Entry 7LTL (X-ray diffraction, 1.49 A resolution); this record covers chain A.

Chain A:
Molecule: Histone deacetylase 2
Organism: Homo sapiens
Notes: EC 3.5.1.98
Reference sequence: Q92769 (HDAC2_HUMAN); numbering as in UniProt (aligned over 1-376)
Amino-acid sequence (376 residues; numbered 1 to 376; the number before each row is that of its first residue):
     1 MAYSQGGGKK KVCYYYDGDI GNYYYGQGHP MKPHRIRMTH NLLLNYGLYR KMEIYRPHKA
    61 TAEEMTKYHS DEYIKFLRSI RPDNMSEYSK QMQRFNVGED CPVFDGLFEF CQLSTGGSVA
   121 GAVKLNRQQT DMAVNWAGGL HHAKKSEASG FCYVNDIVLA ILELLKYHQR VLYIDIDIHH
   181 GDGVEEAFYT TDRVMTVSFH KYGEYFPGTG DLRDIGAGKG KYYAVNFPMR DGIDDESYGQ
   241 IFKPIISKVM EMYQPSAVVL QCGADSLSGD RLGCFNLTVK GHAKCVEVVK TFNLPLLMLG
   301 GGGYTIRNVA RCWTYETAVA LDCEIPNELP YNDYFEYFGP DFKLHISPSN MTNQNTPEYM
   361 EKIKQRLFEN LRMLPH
Disordered / not traced: 1-7, 375-376
Ion coordination: Ca2+ site 1: Asp175, Asp177, His179, Ser198, Phe199; Zn2+: Asp177, His179, Asp265 (together with acetate ion); Ca2+ site 2: Phe188, Thr191, Val194, Tyr223
Ligand contacts: YEV ((2R)-2-(5-hydroxy-2-methyl-1H-indol-3-yl)-N-{(1S)-1-[5-(2-methoxyquinolin-3-yl)-1H-imidazol-2-yl]pentyl}propanamide): Gly28, His29, Pro30, Glu99, Asp100, His142, Gly150, Phe151, His179, Glu204, Tyr205, Phe206, Pro207, Gly208, Arg271, Leu272, Tyr304
UniProt features mapped onto this chain:
  - active site: His142
  - binding site (1D-myo-inositol 1,4,5,6-tetrakisphosphate): Gly28, Lys32, Arg271
  - binding site (Ca(2+)): Asp175, Asp177, His179, Phe188, Thr191, Val194, Ser198, Phe199, Tyr223
  - binding site (Zn(2+)): Asp177, His179, Asp265
  - modified residue: Lys75 (N6-acetyllysine), Lys221 (N6-acetyllysine), Cys262 (S-nitrosocysteine), Cys274 (S-nitrosocysteine)
  - cross-link: Lys75 (Glycyl lysine isopeptide (Lys-Gly) (interchain with G-Cter in SUMO2))

In short:
Chain A binds compound YEV. Asp175, Asp177, His179, Ser198 and Phe199 coordinate Ca2+ site 1. The Zn2+ site is
built by Asp177, His179 and Asp265. Curated annotation (UniProt) lists active-site residue His142, 3 residues
binding 1D-myo-inositol 1,4,5,6-tetrakisphosphate, 9 Ca2+-binding residues and 3 Zn2+-binding residues.
Chain A is Histone deacetylase 2 (Homo sapiens); the structure, Structure of human HDAC2 in complex with an
inhibitor lacking A zinc binding group (compound 19), was determined by X-ray diffraction (same publication as
7LTG and 7LTK).
